PDB entry 7SAZ | electron microscopy, 3.00 A resolution | chains A and B of the 7 polymer chains in the assembly

# Chain A (and B)
Molecule: GldM
Organism: Capnocytophaga canimorsus (strain 5)
Notes: fragment: C-terminal TEV cleavage site and TwinStrep Tag; chain B of this document is another copy of the same molecule, construct and numbering; everything in this record applies to it too
Reference sequence: F9YQB7 (F9YQB7_CAPCC); numbering as in UniProt (aligned over 1-330)
Amino-acid sequence (369 residues; row label = number of the first residue in the row):
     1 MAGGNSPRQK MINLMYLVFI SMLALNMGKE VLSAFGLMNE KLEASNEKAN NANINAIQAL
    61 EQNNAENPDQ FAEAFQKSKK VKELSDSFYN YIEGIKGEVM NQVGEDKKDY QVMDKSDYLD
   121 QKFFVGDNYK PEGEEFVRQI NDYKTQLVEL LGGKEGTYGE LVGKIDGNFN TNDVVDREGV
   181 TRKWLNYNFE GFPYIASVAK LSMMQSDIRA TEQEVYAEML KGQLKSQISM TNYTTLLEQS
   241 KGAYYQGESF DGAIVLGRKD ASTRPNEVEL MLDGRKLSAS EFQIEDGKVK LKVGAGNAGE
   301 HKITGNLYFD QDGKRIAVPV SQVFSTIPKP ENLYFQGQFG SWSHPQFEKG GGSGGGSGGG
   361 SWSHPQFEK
Disordered / not traced: 1-4, 222-369 (chain B: 1-5, 221-369)
Sequence notes: expression tag (331-369)

# How chain A and chain B interact
Residue-residue contacts (49):
  Gln9(A) with Gln9(B), hydrogen bond
  Ile12(A) with Asn13(B)
  Asn13(A) with Ile12(B)
  Tyr16(A) with Arg8(B); Met11(B); Ile12(B), hydrophobic; Tyr16(B), hydrophobic; Phe19(B), hydrophobic
  Phe19(A) with Phe19(B); Ile20(B), hydrophobic; Leu23(B), hydrophobic
  Met22(A) with Leu23(B), hydrophobic
  Leu23(A) with Phe19(B), hydrophobic
  Leu25(A) with Asn26(B), hydrogen bond (backbone-side chain); Met27(B), hydrophobic
  Glu30(A) with Glu190(B); Gly191(B); Phe192(B)
  Val31(A) with Phe35(B), hydrophobic; Pro193(B)
  Ala34(A) with Phe35(B), hydrophobic; Phe192(B), hydrophobic
  Phe35(A) with Val31(B); Ala34(B), hydrophobic; Phe35(B), hydrophobic
  Leu37(A) with Asn188(B); Lys200(B)
  Met38(A) with Phe35(B), hydrophobic; Met38(B), hydrophobic
  Lys41(A) with Met203(B); Asp207(B), salt bridge
  Leu42(A) with Met38(B), hydrophobic
  Asp109(A) with Arg177(B), salt bridge
  Gln111(A) with Arg177(B), hydrogen bond
  Asp176(A) with Glu30(B)
  Arg177(A) with Glu30(B), hydrogen bond (backbone-side chain); Asp109(B), salt bridge; Gln111(B); Val112(B)
  Tyr187(A) with Glu30(B), hydrogen bond
  Glu190(A) with Lys29(B)
  Gly191(A) with Lys29(B), hydrogen bond (backbone-side chain)
  Phe192(A) with Glu30(B); Val31(B), hydrophobic
  Lys200(A) with Ala34(B)
  Met203(A) with Leu37(B), hydrophobic; Met38(B), hydrophobic; Lys41(B)
  Asp207(A) with Lys41(B)
Also at the interface, not in a pair above, chain A (35 interface residues in all): Ile20, Met27, Ser33, Lys48, Val112, Pro193, Ala196, Glu214
Also at the interface, not in a pair above, chain B (39 interface residues in all): Met15, Met22, Ser33, Lys48, Lys164, Asn168, Glu178, Ala196

# Overview
The interface between chain A and chain B involves 35 residues on one side and 39 on the other, with 6
hydrogen bonds and 3 salt bridges. Polar contacts include Lys41(A)-Asp207(B), Asp109(A)-Arg177(B) and
Gln9(A)-Gln9(B).
Chain A and chain B are both GldM (Capnocytophaga canimorsus (strain 5)); the structure, Structure of GldLM,
the proton-powered motor that drives Type IX protein secretion and gliding motility in ..., was determined by
electron microscopy (same publication as 7SAT, 7SAU, 7SAX and 7SB2).
